2LOX - chains A and B; structure by solution NMR.

# Chain A
Protein: RNA polymerase II transcription factor B subunit 1
Organism: Saccharomyces cerevisiae
Reference sequence: P32776 (TFB1_YEAST); residues 2-115 here = UniProt positions 2-115
Amino-acid sequence (119 residues; each row starts with the number of its first residue):
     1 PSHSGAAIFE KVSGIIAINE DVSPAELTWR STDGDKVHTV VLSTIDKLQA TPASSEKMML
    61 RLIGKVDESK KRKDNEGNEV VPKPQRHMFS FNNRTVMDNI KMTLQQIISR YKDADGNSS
Disordered / not traced: 116-119
Sequence notes: expression tag (1, 116-119)

# Chain B
Protein: DNA repair protein RAD2
Organism: Saccharomyces cerevisiae
Notes: EC 3.1.-.-
Reference sequence: P07276 (RAD2_YEAST); residue numbers follow UniProt; this construct covers 642-690
Amino-acid sequence (52 residues; numbered 640 to 691; the number before each row is that of its first residue):
   640 GSEILERESE KESSNDENKD DDLEVLSEEL FEDVPTKSQI SKEAEDNDSR KY
Disordered / not traced: 640-660, 681-691
Sequence notes: expression tag (640-641, 691)

# How chain A and chain B interact
Contacting residue pairs - 26 pairs, chain A then chain B:
  L48(A) with V673(B)
  Q49(A) with E671(B); D672(B)
  A50(A) with E671(B); V673(B)
  T51(A) with F670(B)
  P52(A) with L669(B); E671(B)
  S55(A) with L669(B)
  K57(A) with L665(B); S666(B); L669(B)
  M59(A) with L665(B); S666(B); F670(B)
  R61(A) with F670(B)
  M88(A) with F670(B)
  S90(A) with L665(B)
  K101(A) with V673(B)
  Q105(A) with V673(B); P674(B); T675(B)
  I108(A) with T675(B)
  K112(A) with K676(B); S677(B)
  D113(A) with K676(B)
Other interface residues (no listed pair), chain A (18 interface residues in all): S109, D115
Other interface residues (no listed pair), chain B (13 interface residues in all): E667, I679

# In short
The interface between chain A and chain B involves 18 residues on one side and 13 on the other.
Here chain A is RNA polymerase II transcription factor B subunit 1 and chain B is DNA repair protein RAD2,
both from Saccharomyces cerevisiae. Entry 2LOX (NMR structure of the complex between the PH domain of the Tfb1
subunit from TFIIH and ...) was determined by solution NMR.
